4LKG - chains A and B; structure by X-ray diffraction, 2.99 A resolution.

[Chain A]
Molecule: hemagglutinin
From: Influenza A virus
Sequence (316 residues; row label = number of the first residue in the row):
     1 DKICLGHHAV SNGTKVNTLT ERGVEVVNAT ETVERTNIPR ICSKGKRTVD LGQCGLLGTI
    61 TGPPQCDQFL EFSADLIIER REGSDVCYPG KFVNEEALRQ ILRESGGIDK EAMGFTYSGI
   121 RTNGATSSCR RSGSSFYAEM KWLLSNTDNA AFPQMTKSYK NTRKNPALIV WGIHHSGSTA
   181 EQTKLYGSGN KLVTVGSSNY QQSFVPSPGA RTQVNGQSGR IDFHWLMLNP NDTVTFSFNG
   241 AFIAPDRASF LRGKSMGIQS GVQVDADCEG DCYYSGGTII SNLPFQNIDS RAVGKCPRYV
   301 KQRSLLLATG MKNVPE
Disulfide bonds: Cys42-Cys268, Cys54-Cys66, Cys87-Cys129, Cys272-Cys296

[Chain B]
Molecule: hemagglutinin
From: Influenza A virus
Sequence (170 residues; each row starts with the number of its first residue):
   322 GLFGAIAGFI ENGWEGLIDG WYGFRHQNAQ GEGTAADYKS TQSAIDQITG KLNRLIEKTN
   382 QQFELIDNEF TEVEKQIGNV INWTRDSITE VWSYNAELLV AMENQHTIDL ADSEMDKLYE
   442 RVKRQLRENA EEDGTGCFEI FHKCDDDCMA SIRNNTYDHS KYREEAMQNR
Disulfide bonds: Cys465-Cys469
Covalent attachments: N-acetylglucosamine (NAG) linked to Asn403

[Interface between chain A and chain B]
Cross-chain cystine bridges: Cys4(A)-Cys458(B)
Pairs across the interface (133):
  Asp1(A) - Gln348(B)  hydrogen bond (backbone-backbone)
  Asp1(A) - Asn349(B)
  Asp1(A) - Glu460(B)
  Asp1(A) - Ile461(B)  hydrogen bond (backbone-backbone)
  Lys2(A) - His347(B)
  Lys2(A) - Gln348(B)  hydrogen bond (backbone-backbone)
  Lys2(A) - Asp454(B)  salt bridge
  Lys2(A) - Cys458(B)
  Lys2(A) - Phe459(B)
  Lys2(A) - Met470(B)
  Ile3(A) - Phe345(B)  hydrophobic
  Ile3(A) - Arg346(B)
  Ile3(A) - His347(B)
  Ile3(A) - Cys458(B)
  Ile3(A) - Phe459(B)  hydrogen bond (backbone-backbone)
  Cys4(A) - Trp335(B)
  Cys4(A) - Gly344(B)
  Cys4(A) - Phe345(B)
  Cys4(A) - Arg346(B)  hydrogen bond (backbone-backbone)
  Cys4(A) - Gly457(B)
  Cys4(A) - Cys458(B)  disulfide
  Leu5(A) - Ile331(B)
  Leu5(A) - Trp335(B)
  Leu5(A) - Gly344(B)
  Leu5(A) - Phe345(B)  hydrophobic
  Leu5(A) - Tyr440(B)  hydrophobic
  Leu5(A) - Gly457(B)  hydrogen bond (backbone-backbone)
  Leu5(A) - Phe459(B)  hydrophobic
  Gly6(A) - Trp335(B)
  Gly6(A) - Leu338(B)
  Gly6(A) - Tyr343(B)
  Gly6(A) - Gly344(B)  hydrogen bond (backbone-backbone)
  Gly6(A) - Met436(B)
  His7(A) - Ile327(B)
  His7(A) - Asn333(B)
  His7(A) - Gly334(B)
  His7(A) - Trp335(B)  hydrogen bond (backbone-backbone)
  His7(A) - Trp342(B)
  His8(A) - Trp335(B)
  His8(A) - Leu338(B)
  His8(A) - Gly341(B)
  His8(A) - Trp342(B)  hydrogen bond (backbone-backbone)
  Ala9(A) - Gly334(B)
  Ala9(A) - Trp335(B)  hydrogen bond (backbone-backbone)
  Ala9(A) - Glu336(B)
  Ser11(A) - Glu336(B)
  Val16(A) - Asn425(B)
  Asn17(A) - Ala422(B)
  Asn17(A) - Asn425(B)  hydrogen bond (backbone-side chain)
  Thr18(A) - Ala422(B)
  Thr18(A) - Asn425(B)
  Thr18(A) - Gln426(B)
  Thr18(A) - Ile429(B)
  Leu19(A) - Ala422(B)  hydrogen bond (backbone-backbone)
  Leu19(A) - Met423(B)
  Leu19(A) - Gln426(B)  hydrogen bond (backbone-side chain)
  Thr20(A) - Gln426(B)  hydrogen bond (backbone-side chain)
  Thr32(A) - Val421(B)
  Glu79(A) - Phe391(B)
  Arg80(A) - Phe391(B)
  Arg81(A) - Glu390(B)
  Arg81(A) - Phe391(B)
  Glu96(A) - Asp388(B)
  Glu96(A) - Asn389(B)  hydrogen bond
  Glu96(A) - Val394(B)
  Arg99(A) - Asn389(B)
  Gln100(A) - Leu386(B)
  Gln100(A) - Ile387(B)  hydrogen bond (side chain-backbone)
  Arg103(A) - Asn389(B)
  Met256(A) - Gln383(B)
  Gly257(A) - Leu386(B)
  Ile258(A) - Leu386(B)  hydrophobic
  Gln259(A) - Asn389(B)  hydrogen bond
  Gln259(A) - Glu390(B)  hydrogen bond (side chain-backbone)
  Gln259(A) - Phe391(B)
  Ser275(A) - Glu390(B)
  Asn282(A) - Ile377(B)
  Pro284(A) - Leu376(B)
  Phe285(A) - Ala417(B)  hydrophobic
  Arg291(A) - Leu386(B)
  Arg291(A) - Asp388(B)  salt bridge
  Arg291(A) - Asn389(B)
  Arg291(A) - Glu390(B)  salt bridge
  Arg291(A) - Arg406(B)
  Val293(A) - Phe384(B)
  Val293(A) - Glu385(B)
  Val293(A) - Leu386(B)  hydrophobic
  Gly294(A) - Gln382(B)
  Gly294(A) - Gln383(B)
  Gly294(A) - Phe384(B)  hydrogen bond (backbone-backbone)
  Lys295(A) - Thr380(B)
  Lys295(A) - Asn381(B)
  Lys295(A) - Gln382(B)
  Lys295(A) - Gln383(B)  hydrogen bond
  Arg298(A) - Thr380(B)
  Arg298(A) - Trp413(B)
  Tyr299(A) - Thr410(B)
  Tyr299(A) - Trp413(B)
  Val300(A) - Trp413(B)
  Val300(A) - Ser414(B)
  Val300(A) - Ala417(B)  hydrophobic
  Lys301(A) - Thr410(B)
  Lys301(A) - Glu411(B)  salt bridge
  Lys301(A) - Ser414(B)  hydrogen bond (backbone-side chain)
  Gln302(A) - Ser414(B)  hydrogen bond (side chain-backbone)
  Gln302(A) - Glu418(B)  hydrogen bond
  Leu305(A) - Ala417(B)  hydrophobic
  Leu305(A) - Glu418(B)
  Leu306(A) - Val421(B)
  Leu306(A) - Asn425(B)  hydrogen bond (backbone-side chain)
  Leu307(A) - Leu373(B)  hydrophobic
  Leu307(A) - Leu376(B)  hydrophobic
  Leu307(A) - Glu424(B)
  Leu307(A) - Asn425(B)
  Ala308(A) - Asn425(B)  hydrogen bond (backbone-side chain)
  Ala308(A) - Thr428(B)
  Thr309(A) - Trp342(B)
  Thr309(A) - Ile369(B)
  Thr309(A) - Leu373(B)
  Gly310(A) - Thr428(B)
  Met311(A) - Ile327(B)  hydrophobic
  Met311(A) - Tyr343(B)  hydrophobic
  Met311(A) - Ala432(B)  hydrophobic
  Lys312(A) - Ile327(B)
  Val314(A) - Ile327(B)  hydrophobic
  Val314(A) - Ala328(B)
  Val314(A) - Glu332(B)
  Val314(A) - Asn333(B)
  Val314(A) - Gly334(B)  hydrogen bond (backbone-backbone)
  Pro315(A) - Asn333(B)
  Glu316(A) - Asn333(B)  hydrogen bond
  Glu316(A) - Gly334(B)
  Glu316(A) - Glu336(B)  hydrogen bond (backbone-side chain)
Interface residues without a listed pair, chain A (58 interface residues in all): Val10, Val24, Val26, Glu104, Ser260, Ser290, Cys296
Interface residues without a listed pair, chain B (68 interface residues in all): Glu378, Thr392, Leu419, Leu420, Leu439, Val443, His463, Ile473

[Overview]
Chain A and chain B form an interface of 58 and 68 residues respectively, with 1 disulfide bond, 28 hydrogen
bonds and 4 salt bridges. Polar contacts include Lys2(A)-Asp454(B), Arg291(A)-Asp388(B) and
Arg291(A)-Glu390(B). Covalently linked N-acetylglucosamine: at Asn403(B).
Here chain A is hemagglutinin and chain B is hemagglutinin, both from Influenza A virus. Entry 4LKG (The
structure of hemagglutinin from a avian-origin H7N9 influenza virus (A/Shanghai/1/2013) in complex with avian
receptor ...) was determined by X-ray diffraction together with 4KOL, 4KOM, 4KON, 4LCX, 4LKH, 4LKI, 4LKJ and
4LKK from the same study.
